PDB entry 7WGA | X-ray diffraction, 2.00 A resolution | chain A

[Chain A]
Protein: Wheat germ lectin
Source organism: Triticum aestivum
UniProtKB: P10968 (AGI1_WHEAT); residues 2-171 here correspond to UniProt positions 28-197 (UniProt number = residue number + 26)
Amino-acid sequence (171 residues; each row starts with the number of its first residue):
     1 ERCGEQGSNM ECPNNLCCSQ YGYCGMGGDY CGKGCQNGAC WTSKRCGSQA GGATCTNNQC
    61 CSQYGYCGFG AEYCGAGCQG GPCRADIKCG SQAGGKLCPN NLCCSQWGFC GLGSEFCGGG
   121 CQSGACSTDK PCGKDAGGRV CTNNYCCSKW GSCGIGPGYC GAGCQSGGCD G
Cystine bridges: Cys3-Cys18, Cys12-Cys24, Cys17-Cys31, Cys35-Cys40, Cys46-Cys61, Cys55-Cys67, Cys60-Cys74, Cys78-Cys83, Cys89-Cys104, Cys98-Cys110, Cys103-Cys117, Cys121-Cys126, Cys132-Cys147, Cys141-Cys153, Cys146-Cys160, Cys164-Cys169
Modified positions: Glu1 (pyroglutamic acid; PCA)
UniProt features mapped onto this chain:
  - binding site (substrate): Met10 to Cys12, Ser62 to Tyr73, Ser114, Glu115

[Summary]
UniProt lists 17 substrate-binding residues.
Chain A is Wheat germ lectin (Triticum aestivum); the structure, 2.2 angstroms resolution structure analysis
of two refined N-acetylneuraminyllactose-wheat germ agglutinin isolectin complexes, was determined by X-ray
diffraction, deposited together with 1WGC, 2WGC and 9WGA.
